Entry 4R9M (X-ray diffraction, 2.90 A resolution); this record covers chains A and C of the 3 polymer chains in the assembly.

[Chain A (and C)]
Protein: Spermidine N(1)-acetyltransferase
From: Escherichia coli
Notes: EC 2.3.1.57; chain C of this document is another copy of the same molecule, construct and numbering; everything in this record applies to it too
UniProt: P0A951 (ATDA_ECOLI); numbering as in UniProt (aligned over 1-186)
Amino-acid sequence (210 residues; numbered -23 to 186; the number before each row is that of its first residue; numbers below 1 keep their minus sign (Met-23 is residue -23)):
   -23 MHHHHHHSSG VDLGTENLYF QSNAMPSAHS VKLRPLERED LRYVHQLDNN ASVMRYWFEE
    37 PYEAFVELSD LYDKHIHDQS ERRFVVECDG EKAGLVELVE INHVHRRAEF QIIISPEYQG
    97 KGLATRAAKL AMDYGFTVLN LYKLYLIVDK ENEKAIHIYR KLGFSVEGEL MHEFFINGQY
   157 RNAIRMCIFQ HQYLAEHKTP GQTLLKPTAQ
Not modelled in the structure: -23 to 0, 25-27, 173-186 (chain C: -23 to 4, 25-28, 173-186)
Construct notes: expression tag (-23 to 0)
Curated features (UniProtKB/Swiss-Prot):
  - active site: Tyr135 (Proton donor)
  - binding site (spermine): Met30, Glu35, Glu43, His51 to Asp54, Glu85 to Gln87
  - binding site (Mg(2+)): Glu35, Glu76
  - binding site (spermidine): Glu35, Glu43
  - binding site (acetyl-CoA): Ile88 to Ile90, Gln95 to Thr101, Asn128 to Lys137
  - site: Glu85 (Could be important for selectivity toward long polyamines)
  - mutagenesis: Tyr135 (Y135A: 300-fold decrease in activity with spermine as substrate. Retains the ability to inhibit PrprA activity; Y135C/F: 100-fold decrease in activity with spermine as substrate ...)
Metal / ion sites: Mg2+: Glu35, Glu76

[Chain A / chain C interface]
Pairs across the interface (24; chain A residue first):
  Arg18(A) - Glu15(C)  salt bridge
  His21(A) - Glu13(C)  salt bridge
  Ser28(A) - Val114(C)
  Pro37(A) - Gln55(C)
  Glu39(A) - Arg58(C)  salt bridge
  Glu39(A) - Tyr110(C)  hydrogen bond
  Ala40(A) - Leu12(C)
  Ala40(A) - Glu13(C)
  Phe41(A) - Glu13(C)  hydrogen bond (backbone-side chain)
  Val42(A) - Arg14(C)
  Val42(A) - Tyr48(C)
  Val42(A) - Ile52(C)  hydrophobic
  Glu43(A) - Ile52(C)
  Glu43(A) - His53(C)
  Asp46(A) - His53(C)  salt bridge
  Leu47(A) - His53(C)
  Phe151(A) - Phe112(C)
  Phe151(A) - Thr113(C)
  Phe151(A) - Asn116(C)
  Phe151(A) - Gln166(C)
  Asn153(A) - Thr113(C)  hydrogen bond (backbone-backbone)
  Gly154(A) - Thr113(C)  hydrogen bond (backbone-backbone)
  Gly154(A) - Leu170(C)
  Tyr156(A) - Asn116(C)  hydrogen bond
Interface residues without a listed pair, chain A (18 interface residues in all): Val29, Met30, Ile152
Interface residues without a listed pair, chain C (18 interface residues in all): Pro11, Phe60

[Overview]
Chain A and chain C each contribute 18 residues to their interface; the contacts include 5 hydrogen bonds and
4 salt bridges. Among the polar pairs are Arg18(A)-Glu15(C), His21(A)-Glu13(C) and Glu39(A)-Arg58(C).
Both chains are Spermidine N(1)-acetyltransferase (Escherichia coli). Entry 4R9M (Crystal structure of
spermidine N-acetyltransferase from Escherichia coli) was determined by X-ray diffraction, deposited together
with 6CY6.
